Entry 4V9E (X-ray diffraction, 3.40 A resolution); this record covers chains AD and Aa of the 7 polymer chains in the assembly.

# Chain AD
Molecule: Nucleocapsid protein
Organism: Rift Valley fever virus
Reference sequence: D3K5I7 (D3K5I7_RVFV); residue numbers follow UniProt; this construct covers 1-245
Amino-acid sequence (245 residues; row label = number of the first residue in the row):
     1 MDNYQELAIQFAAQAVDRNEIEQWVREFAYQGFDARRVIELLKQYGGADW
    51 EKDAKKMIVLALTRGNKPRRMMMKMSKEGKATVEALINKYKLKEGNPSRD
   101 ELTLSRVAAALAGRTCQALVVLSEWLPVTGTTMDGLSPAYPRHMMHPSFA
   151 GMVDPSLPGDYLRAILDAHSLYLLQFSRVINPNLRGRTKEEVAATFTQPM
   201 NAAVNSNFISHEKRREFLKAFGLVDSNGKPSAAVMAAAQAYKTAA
Not modelled in the structure: 1-4
Curated features (UniProtKB/Swiss-Prot):
  - binding site (RNA): Tyr30, Phe33, Asn66, Lys67, Arg70, Arg99, Ser105, Arg106, Arg185, Thr195
  - site: Trp125 (Important for dimerization)
  - mutagenesis: Trp125 (W125A: Almost complete loss of transcription), Arg178 (R178E: 90% loss of transcription; R178Q: 75% loss of 30transcription)

# Chain Aa
Molecule: 35-mer poly(U) RNA
Sequence (36 nucleotides; each row starts with the number of its first residue):
     1 UUUUUUUUUUUUUUUUUUUUUUUUUUUUUUUUUUUU

# How chain AD and chain Aa interact
Pairs across the interface (39):
  Tyr30(AD) with U12(Aa), sugar contact; U13(Aa), phosphate contact
  Phe33(AD) with U13(Aa), base contact
  Ala61(AD) with U16(Aa), base contact
  Thr63(AD) with U17(Aa), base contact
  Arg64(AD) with U16(Aa), base contact; U17(Aa), base contact
  Gly65(AD) with U16(Aa), sugar contact
  Asn66(AD) with U14(Aa), phosphate contact; U15(Aa), hydrogen bond to the phosphate; U16(Aa), sugar contact
  Lys67(AD) with U16(Aa), salt bridge to the phosphate; U17(Aa), salt bridge to the phosphate
  Arg70(AD) with U17(Aa), salt bridge to the phosphate; U18(Aa), salt bridge to the phosphate
  Gly95(AD) with U14(Aa), phosphate contact; U15(Aa), phosphate contact
  Asn96(AD) with U14(Aa), phosphate contact
  Ser105(AD) with U16(Aa), base contact
  Arg106(AD) with U14(Aa), salt bridge to the phosphate
  Ala109(AD) with U13(Aa), base contact
  His146(AD) with U16(Aa), hydrogen bond to the base
  Phe176(AD) with U16(Aa), base contact
  Ser177(AD) with U15(Aa), hydrogen bond to the base
  Val179(AD) with U17(Aa), base contact
  Ile180(AD) with U15(Aa), base contact; U16(Aa), phosphate contact; U17(Aa), sugar contact
  Asn181(AD) with U15(Aa), hydrogen bond to the sugar; U16(Aa), phosphate contact
  Arg185(AD) with U17(Aa), hydrogen bond to the sugar
  Thr195(AD) with U14(Aa), base contact
  Phe196(AD) with U14(Aa), base contact
  Gln198(AD) with U11(Aa), hydrogen bond to the base; U12(Aa), hydrogen bond to the base
  Pro199(AD) with U12(Aa), sugar contact; U13(Aa), phosphate contact
  Ala202(AD) with U13(Aa), base contact
  Ala203(AD) with U13(Aa), hydrogen bond to the base
Also at the interface, not in a pair above, chain AD (32 interface residues in all): Gly32, Pro127, Pro182, Leu184, Ser206

# Summary
32 residues of chain AD face 8 of chain Aa across their interface; the contacts include 8 hydrogen bonds and 5
salt bridges. Polar contacts include His146(AD)-U16(Aa), Ser177(AD)-U15(Aa) and Gln198(AD)-U11(Aa). Curated
annotation (UniProt) lists 10 RNA-binding residues and 2 mutagenesis sites on chain AD.
Here chain AD is Nucleocapsid protein (Rift Valley fever virus) and chain Aa is a 35-mer poly(U) RNA. Entry
4V9E (Crystal Structure of Rift Valley Fever Virus Nucleocapsid Protein Hexamer Bound to Single-stranded RNA)
was determined by X-ray diffraction (same publication as 4H5L, 4H5M, 4H5O, 4H5P and 4H5Q).
